PDB entry 7QT0 | X-ray diffraction, 2.07 A resolution | chains A and C of the 12 polymer chains in the assembly

[Chain A (and C)]
Name: Antibody heavy chain
From: Mus musculus
Notes: antibody fragment or engineered binder; chain C of this document is another copy of the same molecule, construct and numbering; everything in this record applies to it too
Amino-acid sequence (225 residues; row label = number of the first residue in the row):
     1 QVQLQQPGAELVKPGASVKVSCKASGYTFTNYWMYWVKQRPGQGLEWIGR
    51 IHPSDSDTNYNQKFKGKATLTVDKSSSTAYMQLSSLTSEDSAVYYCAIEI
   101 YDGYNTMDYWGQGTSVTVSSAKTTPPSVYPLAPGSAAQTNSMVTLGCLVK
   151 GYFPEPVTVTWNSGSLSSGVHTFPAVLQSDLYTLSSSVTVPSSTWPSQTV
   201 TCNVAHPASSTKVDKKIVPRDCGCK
Unresolved in the structure: 135-139, 221-225 (chain C: 137-139, 220-225)
Cystine bridges: Cys22-Cys96, Cys147-Cys202
Small-molecule neighbours: FD0 (2-[2-[2-[2-[[5-oxidanylidene-5-[2-[4-[phenyl(propanoyl)amino]piperidin-1-yl]ethylamino]pentanoyl]amino]ethanoylamino]ethanoylamino]ethanoylamino]ethanoic acid): Tyr35, Val37, Trp47, Ala97, Ile98, Glu99, Tyr101, Thr106, Asp108, Trp110

[Chain A / chain C interface]
Contacting residue pairs (19):
  Lys122(A) - Lys74(C)
  Thr123(A) - Lys74(C)
  Pro125(A) - Thr28(C)
  Pro125(A) - Thr30(C)
  Pro126(A) - Thr28(C)  hydrogen bond (backbone-side chain)
  Ser127(A) - Thr28(C)
  Ser127(A) - Asn31(C)  hydrogen bond
  Ala208(A) - Ser75(C)
  Ser209(A) - Lys74(C)
  Ser209(A) - Ser75(C)
  Ser209(A) - Ser77(C)  hydrogen bond (backbone-side chain)
  Ser210(A) - Ser75(C)  hydrogen bond (side chain-backbone)
  Ser210(A) - Ser76(C)
  Ser210(A) - Ser77(C)
  Thr211(A) - Ser77(C)
  Lys212(A) - Gly26(C)
  Val213(A) - Gly26(C)
  Val213(A) - Tyr27(C)  hydrophobic
  Arg220(A) - Tyr104(C)  hydrogen bond (backbone-side chain)
Interface residues without a listed pair, chain A (14 interface residues in all): Thr124, Val128
Interface residues without a listed pair, chain C (12 interface residues in all): Lys23, Phe29

[Summary]
The interface between chain A and chain C involves 14 residues on one side and 12 on the other, with 5
hydrogen bonds. Among the polar pairs are Pro126(A)-Thr28(C), Ser127(A)-Asn31(C) and Ser209(A)-Ser77(C). Bound
to chain A: compound FD0.
Both chains are Antibody heavy chain (Mus musculus). Entry 7QT0 (Antibody FenAb136 - fentanyl complex) was
determined by X-ray diffraction together with 7QT2, 7QT3 and 7QT4 from the same study.
